Entry 3ZJ5 (X-ray diffraction, 1.95 A resolution); this record covers chains B and D of the 4 polymer chains in the assembly.

Chain B (and D):
Molecule: Catalase-3
From: Neurospora crassa
Notes: EC 1.11.1.6; chain D of this document is another copy of the same molecule, construct and numbering; everything in this record applies to it too
UniProt: Q9C169 (CAT3_NEUCR); numbering as in UniProt (aligned over 1-719)
Amino-acid sequence (746 residues; numbered -26 to 719; the number before each row is that of its first residue; numbers below 1 keep their minus sign (Met-26 is residue -26)):
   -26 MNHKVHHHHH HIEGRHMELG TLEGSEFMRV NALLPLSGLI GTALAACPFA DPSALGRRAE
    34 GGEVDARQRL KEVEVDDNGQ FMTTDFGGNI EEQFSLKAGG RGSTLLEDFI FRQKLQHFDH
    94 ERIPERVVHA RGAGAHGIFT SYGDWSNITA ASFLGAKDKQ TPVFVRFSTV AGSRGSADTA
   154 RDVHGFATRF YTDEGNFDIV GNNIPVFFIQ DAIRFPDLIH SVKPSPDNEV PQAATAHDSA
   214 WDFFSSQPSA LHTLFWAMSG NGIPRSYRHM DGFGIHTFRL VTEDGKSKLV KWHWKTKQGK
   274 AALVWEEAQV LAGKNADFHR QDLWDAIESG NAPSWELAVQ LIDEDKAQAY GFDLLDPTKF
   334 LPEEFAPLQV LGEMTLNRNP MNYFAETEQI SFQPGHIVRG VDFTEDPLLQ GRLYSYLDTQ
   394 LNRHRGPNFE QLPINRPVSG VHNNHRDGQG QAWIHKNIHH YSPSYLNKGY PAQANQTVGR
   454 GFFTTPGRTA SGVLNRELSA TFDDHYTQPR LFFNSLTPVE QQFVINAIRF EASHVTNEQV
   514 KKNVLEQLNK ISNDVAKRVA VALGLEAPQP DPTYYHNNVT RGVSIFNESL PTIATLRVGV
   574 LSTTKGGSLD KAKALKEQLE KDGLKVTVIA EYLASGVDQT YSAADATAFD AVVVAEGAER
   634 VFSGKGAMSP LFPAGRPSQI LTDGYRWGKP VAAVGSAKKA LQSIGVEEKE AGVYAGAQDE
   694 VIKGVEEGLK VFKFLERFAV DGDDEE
Not modelled in the structure: -26 to 37, 715-719 (chain D: -26 to 37, 716-719)
Construct notes: expression tag (-26 to 0)
Metal / ion sites: heme Fe near Tyr389 (its only coordinating residue here)
Ligand contacts:
  - 2-(2-ethoxyethoxy)ethanol (AE3): Asn288, Thr600, Asp611, Gln612, Ala621, Phe622
  - heme (HEM): Arg99, Val100, Val101, His102, Arg139, Ser141, Gly158, Phe159, Ala160, Val173, Gly174, Asn175, Phe180, Ala185, Phe188, Ile248, His249, Ser364, Phe365, Leu381, Gly384, Arg385, Ser388, Tyr389, Thr392, Gln393, Arg396

Interface between chain B and chain D:
Residue-residue contacts (244):
  Arg40(B) - Ile427(D)
  Leu43(B) - Ile427(D)  hydrophobic
  Val46(B) - Ala425(D)
  Val46(B) - Trp426(D)
  Val46(B) - Ile427(D)  hydrogen bond (backbone-backbone)
  Glu47(B) - Ile427(D)
  Glu47(B) - Lys429(D)
  Val48(B) - Trp426(D)  hydrophobic
  Val48(B) - Ile427(D)  hydrogen bond (backbone-backbone)
  Val48(B) - His428(D)
  Val48(B) - Lys429(D)  hydrogen bond (backbone-backbone)
  Asp49(B) - His415(D)  hydrogen bond (backbone-side chain)
  Asp49(B) - Lys429(D)
  Asp50(B) - Val414(D)
  Asp50(B) - His415(D)  salt bridge
  Asp50(B) - Asn416(D)
  Asp50(B) - Tyr443(D)
  Asn51(B) - Tyr443(D)
  Gly52(B) - Tyr443(D)
  Gln53(B) - His415(D)
  Gln53(B) - Tyr443(D)
  Gln53(B) - Pro444(D)
  Gln53(B) - Ala445(D)  hydrogen bond (backbone-backbone)
  Phe54(B) - His415(D)
  Phe54(B) - Ala445(D)
  Phe54(B) - Gln446(D)
  Phe54(B) - Ala447(D)  hydrophobic
  Phe54(B) - Val451(D)  hydrophobic
  Phe54(B) - Gly452(D)
  Met55(B) - His415(D)
  Met55(B) - Asn416(D)
  Met55(B) - Asn417(D)
  Met55(B) - Pro444(D)
  Met55(B) - Ala445(D)  hydrogen bond (backbone-backbone)
  Met55(B) - Gln446(D)
  Thr56(B) - Gly413(D)
  Thr56(B) - Val414(D)
  Thr56(B) - His415(D)  hydrogen bond (side chain-backbone)
  Thr56(B) - Asn416(D)  hydrogen bond (backbone-side chain)
  Thr57(B) - Val414(D)
  Thr57(B) - Asn416(D)
  Asp58(B) - Glu403(D)
  Asp58(B) - Val414(D)
  Asp58(B) - Asn416(D)  hydrogen bond
  Asp58(B) - His418(D)  salt bridge
  Phe59(B) - Gly168(D)
  Phe59(B) - Asn169(D)  hydrogen bond (backbone-backbone)
  Phe59(B) - Gly368(D)
  Phe59(B) - His369(D)
  Phe59(B) - Ile370(D)
  Phe59(B) - Glu403(D)
  Phe59(B) - Pro410(D)
  Gly60(B) - Gly168(D)
  Gly60(B) - Pro410(D)
  Gly60(B) - Ser412(D)
  Gly60(B) - Gly413(D)
  Gly61(B) - Glu167(D)
  Gly61(B) - Gly168(D)
  Asn62(B) - Ala447(D)
  Asn62(B) - Gly452(D)  hydrogen bond (side chain-backbone)
  Asn62(B) - Arg453(D)
  Asn62(B) - Gly454(D)
  Asn62(B) - Phe455(D)  hydrogen bond (backbone-backbone)
  Ile63(B) - Gln446(D)
  Ile63(B) - Ala447(D)  hydrogen bond (backbone-backbone)
  Glu64(B) - Gln446(D)
  Glu64(B) - Ala447(D)  hydrogen bond (backbone-backbone)
  Glu64(B) - Asn448(D)
  Glu65(B) - Gln446(D)  hydrogen bond
  Gln66(B) - Ser435(D)
  Gln66(B) - Gln446(D)
  Leu69(B) - Thr457(D)
  Ala71(B) - Ala463(D)  hydrophobic
  Leu79(B) - Gln383(D)
  Leu79(B) - Tyr387(D)  hydrophobic
  Glu80(B) - Phe376(D)
  Glu80(B) - Gln383(D)  hydrogen bond
  Glu80(B) - Leu386(D)
  Glu80(B) - Arg461(D)  salt bridge
  Phe82(B) - Gly368(D)
  Phe82(B) - Ile370(D)  hydrophobic
  Phe82(B) - Phe376(D)  hydrophobic
  Phe82(B) - Phe455(D)  hydrophobic
  Arg85(B) - Leu386(D)  hydrogen bond (side chain-backbone)
  Arg85(B) - Tyr387(D)
  Arg85(B) - Leu390(D)
  Gln86(B) - Leu390(D)
  Gln86(B) - His418(D)
  Lys87(B) - His418(D)
  Gln89(B) - Leu390(D)
  Gln89(B) - Leu394(D)
  Gln89(B) - Phe402(D)
  His90(B) - Pro400(D)
  His90(B) - Asn401(D)  hydrogen bond
  His90(B) - His418(D)
  His90(B) - Arg419(D)  hydrogen bond (side chain-backbone)
  His90(B) - Asp420(D)
  His93(B) - Leu394(D)
  His93(B) - Pro400(D)
  His93(B) - Gly421(D)
  Glu94(B) - Arg419(D)
  Glu94(B) - Asp420(D)
  Glu94(B) - Gly421(D)  hydrogen bond (backbone-backbone)
  Ile96(B) - Gln422(D)
  Pro97(B) - Gln422(D)
  Glu167(B) - Gly61(D)
  Gly168(B) - Phe59(D)
  Gly168(B) - Gly60(D)
  Gly168(B) - Gly61(D)
  Asn169(B) - Phe59(D)  hydrogen bond (backbone-backbone)
  Met354(B) - Ile427(D)  hydrophobic
  Met354(B) - His428(D)
  Met354(B) - Lys429(D)
  Asn355(B) - Ile427(D)
  Phe357(B) - Asp420(D)
  Phe357(B) - Gly421(D)
  Phe357(B) - Gln424(D)
  Ala358(B) - Trp426(D)
  Glu359(B) - Ile427(D)
  Gln362(B) - Gly423(D)
  Gln362(B) - Gln424(D)  hydrogen bond (side chain-backbone)
  Gly368(B) - Phe59(D)
  Gly368(B) - Phe82(D)
  His369(B) - Phe59(D)
  Ile370(B) - Phe59(D)
  Ile370(B) - Phe82(D)  hydrophobic
  Phe376(B) - Glu80(D)
  Phe376(B) - Phe82(D)  hydrophobic
  Gln383(B) - Leu79(D)
  Gln383(B) - Glu80(D)  hydrogen bond
  Leu386(B) - Glu80(D)
  Leu386(B) - Arg85(D)  hydrogen bond (backbone-side chain)
  Tyr387(B) - Leu79(D)  hydrophobic
  Tyr387(B) - Arg85(D)
  Leu390(B) - Arg85(D)
  Leu390(B) - Gln86(D)
  Leu390(B) - Gln89(D)
  Leu394(B) - Gln89(D)
  Leu394(B) - His93(D)
  Arg396(B) - Gln422(D)  hydrogen bond (backbone-side chain)
  His397(B) - Gln422(D)
  Arg398(B) - Gln422(D)
  Pro400(B) - His90(D)
  Pro400(B) - His93(D)
  Asn401(B) - His90(D)  hydrogen bond
  Phe402(B) - Gln89(D)
  Glu403(B) - Asp58(D)
  Glu403(B) - Phe59(D)
  Leu405(B) - Gly423(D)
  Leu405(B) - Gln424(D)
  Pro406(B) - Ala425(D)
  Pro410(B) - Phe59(D)
  Pro410(B) - Gly60(D)
  Ser412(B) - Gly60(D)
  Gly413(B) - Thr56(D)
  Val414(B) - Val48(D)
  Val414(B) - Asp50(D)
  Val414(B) - Thr56(D)
  Val414(B) - Thr57(D)
  Val414(B) - Asp58(D)
  His415(B) - Asp49(D)  hydrogen bond (side chain-backbone)
  His415(B) - Asp50(D)  salt bridge
  His415(B) - Gln53(D)
  His415(B) - Phe54(D)
  His415(B) - Met55(D)
  His415(B) - Thr56(D)  hydrogen bond (backbone-backbone)
  Asn416(B) - Asp50(D)
  Asn416(B) - Met55(D)
  Asn416(B) - Thr56(D)  hydrogen bond (side chain-backbone)
  Asn416(B) - Thr57(D)
  Asn416(B) - Asp58(D)  hydrogen bond
  Asn417(B) - Met55(D)
  His418(B) - Asp58(D)  salt bridge
  His418(B) - Gln86(D)
  His418(B) - Lys87(D)
  His418(B) - His90(D)
  Arg419(B) - His90(D)  hydrogen bond (backbone-side chain)
  Arg419(B) - Glu94(D)
  Asp420(B) - His90(D)
  Asp420(B) - Glu94(D)
  Asp420(B) - Phe357(D)
  Gly421(B) - His93(D)
  Gly421(B) - Glu94(D)  hydrogen bond (backbone-backbone)
  Gly421(B) - Phe357(D)
  Gln422(B) - Ile96(D)
  Gln422(B) - Pro97(D)
  Gln422(B) - Arg396(D)  hydrogen bond (side chain-backbone)
  Gln422(B) - His397(D)
  Gln422(B) - Arg398(D)
  Gly423(B) - Gln362(D)
  Gly423(B) - Leu405(D)
  Gln424(B) - Phe357(D)
  Gln424(B) - Gln362(D)  hydrogen bond (backbone-side chain)
  Gln424(B) - Leu405(D)
  Ala425(B) - Val46(D)
  Ala425(B) - Pro406(D)
  Trp426(B) - Val46(D)
  Trp426(B) - Val48(D)  hydrophobic
  Trp426(B) - Ala358(D)
  Ile427(B) - Arg40(D)
  Ile427(B) - Leu43(D)  hydrophobic
  Ile427(B) - Val46(D)  hydrogen bond (backbone-backbone)
  Ile427(B) - Glu47(D)
  Ile427(B) - Val48(D)  hydrogen bond (backbone-backbone)
  Ile427(B) - Met354(D)  hydrophobic
  Ile427(B) - Glu359(D)
  His428(B) - Val48(D)
  His428(B) - Met354(D)
  Lys429(B) - Glu47(D)  salt bridge
  Lys429(B) - Val48(D)  hydrogen bond (backbone-backbone)
  Lys429(B) - Met354(D)
  Ser435(B) - Met55(D)
  Ser435(B) - Gln66(D)
  Tyr443(B) - Asp50(D)
  Tyr443(B) - Asn51(D)
  Tyr443(B) - Gly52(D)
  Tyr443(B) - Gln53(D)
  Pro444(B) - Asp50(D)
  Pro444(B) - Gln53(D)
  Pro444(B) - Met55(D)
  Ala445(B) - Gln53(D)  hydrogen bond (backbone-backbone)
  Ala445(B) - Phe54(D)
  Ala445(B) - Met55(D)  hydrogen bond (backbone-backbone)
  Gln446(B) - Phe54(D)
  Gln446(B) - Met55(D)
  Gln446(B) - Ile63(D)
  Gln446(B) - Glu64(D)
  Gln446(B) - Glu65(D)  hydrogen bond
  Gln446(B) - Gln66(D)
  Ala447(B) - Phe54(D)  hydrophobic
  Ala447(B) - Asn62(D)
  Ala447(B) - Ile63(D)  hydrogen bond (backbone-backbone)
  Ala447(B) - Glu64(D)  hydrogen bond (backbone-backbone)
  Asn448(B) - Glu64(D)
  Val451(B) - Phe54(D)  hydrophobic
  Gly452(B) - Phe54(D)
  Gly452(B) - Asn62(D)  hydrogen bond (backbone-side chain)
  Arg453(B) - Asn62(D)
  Gly454(B) - Asn62(D)
  Phe455(B) - Asn62(D)  hydrogen bond (backbone-backbone)
  Phe455(B) - Phe82(D)  hydrophobic
  Thr457(B) - Leu69(D)
  Arg461(B) - Glu80(D)  salt bridge
  Ala463(B) - Ala71(D)  hydrophobic
Other interface residues (no listed pair), chain B (105 interface residues in all): Ser76, Ile83, Arg95, Asp375, Gly384, Asp391, Asn430
Other interface residues (no listed pair), chain D (105 interface residues in all): Arg95, Asn355, Asp375, Gly384, Asp391, Asn430, Pro436, Leu467

In short:
The chain B/chain D interface involves 105 residues from each chain; the contacts include 44 hydrogen bonds
and 7 salt bridges. Polar contacts include Asp50(B)-His415(D), Asp58(B)-His418(D) and Glu80(B)-Arg461(D).
Ligands of chain B: 2-(2-ethoxyethoxy)ethanol and heme.
Both chains are Catalase-3 (Neurospora crassa). Entry 3ZJ5 (Neurospora crassa catalase-3 expressed in E. coli,
orthorhombic form) was determined by X-ray diffraction (same publication as 3ZJ4 and 4BIM).
